5W1O - chains A and D of the 5 polymer chains in the assembly; structure by X-ray diffraction, 2.80 A resolution.

Chain A (and D):
Molecule: Major capsid protein L1
Source organism: Human papillomavirus
Notes: chain D of this document is another copy of the same molecule, construct and numbering; everything in this record applies to it too
Reference sequence: Q81007 (Q81007_9PAPI); residues 21-474 here correspond to UniProt positions 12-465 (UniProt number = residue number - 9)
Amino-acid sequence (427 residues; numbered 20 to 474; 28 numbers in that range are skipped by the numbering (no residue carries them; nothing is unmodelled there); the number before each row is that of its first residue):
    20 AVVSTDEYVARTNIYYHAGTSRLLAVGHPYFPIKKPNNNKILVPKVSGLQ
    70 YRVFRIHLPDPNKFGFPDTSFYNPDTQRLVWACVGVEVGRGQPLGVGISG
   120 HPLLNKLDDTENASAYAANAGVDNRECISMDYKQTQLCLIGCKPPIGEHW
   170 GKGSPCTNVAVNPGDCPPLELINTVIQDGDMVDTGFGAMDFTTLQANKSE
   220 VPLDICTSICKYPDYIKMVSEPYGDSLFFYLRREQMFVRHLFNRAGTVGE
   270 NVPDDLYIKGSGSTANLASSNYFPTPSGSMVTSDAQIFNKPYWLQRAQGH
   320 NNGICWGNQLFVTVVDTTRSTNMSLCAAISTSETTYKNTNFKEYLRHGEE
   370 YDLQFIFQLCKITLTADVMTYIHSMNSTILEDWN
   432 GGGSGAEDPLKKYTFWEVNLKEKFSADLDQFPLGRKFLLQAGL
Differences from the reference sequence: expression tag (20); linker (432-437)
Residues lining bound ligands: 2-deoxy-6-O-sulfo-alpha-D-glucopyranose (JHM): I348, N357, T358, K361

Chain A / chain D interface:
Pairs across the interface (9):
  I277(A) - T353(D)
  I277(A) - T354(D)
  I277(A) - Y355(D)
  I277(A) - F360(D)  hydrophobic
  K278(A) - T353(D)
  K278(A) - T354(D)
  K278(A) - Y355(D)  hydrogen bond (backbone-backbone)
  G279(A) - T354(D)
  S280(A) - T354(D)

Summary:
Chain A and chain D each contribute 4 residues to their interface, with 1 hydrogen bond. The hydrogen-bonded
pair K278(A)-Y355(D) is a backbone contact. Chain A binds 2-deoxy-6-O-sulfo-alpha-D-glucopyranose.
Chain A and chain D are both Major capsid protein L1 (Human papillomavirus); the structure, Crystal Structure
of HPV16 L1 Pentamer Bound to Heparin Oligosaccharides, was determined by X-ray diffraction, deposited
together with 5W1X.
